PDB entry 9GG7 | X-ray diffraction, 1.24 A resolution | chains A and P of the 4 polymer chains in the assembly

# Chain A
Name: 14-3-3 protein sigma
From: Homo sapiens
Reference sequence: P31947 (1433S_HUMAN); residue numbers follow UniProt; this construct covers 1-231
Sequence (236 residues; numbered -4 to 231; the number before each row is that of its first residue; numbers below 1 keep their minus sign (Gly-4 is residue -4)):
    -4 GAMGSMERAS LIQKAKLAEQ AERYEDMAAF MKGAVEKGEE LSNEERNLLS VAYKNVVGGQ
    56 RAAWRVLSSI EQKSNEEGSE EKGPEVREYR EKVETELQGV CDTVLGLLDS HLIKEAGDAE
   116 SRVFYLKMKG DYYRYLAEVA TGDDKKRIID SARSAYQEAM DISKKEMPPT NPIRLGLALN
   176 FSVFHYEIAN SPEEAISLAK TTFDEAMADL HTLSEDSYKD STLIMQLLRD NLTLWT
Unresolved in the structure: 72, 77
Construct notes: expression tag (-4 to 0); engineered mutation Asn38 (Cys in P31947)
Glycans and other covalent adducts: 4-(3,4-dihydro-2H-quinoxalin-1-ylsulfonyl)benzaldehyde (TW8) linked to Lys122
Residues lining bound ligands: TW8 (4-(3,4-dihydro-2H-quinoxalin-1-ylsulfonyl)benzaldehyde): Asn42, Lys49, Phe119, Pro167, Ile168, Gly171, Asp215, Ile219
UniProt features mapped onto this chain:
  - site (Interaction with phosphoserine on interacting protein): Arg56, Arg129
  - modified residue (Phosphoserine): Ser5, Ser74

# Chain P
Name: Isoform Tau-G of Microtubule-associated protein tau
Reference sequence: P10636 (TAU_HUMAN), isoform P10636-9; residues 318-331 here correspond to UniProt positions 653-666 (UniProt number = residue number + 335)
Sequence (14 residues; numbered 318 to 331; the number before each row is that of its first residue):
   318 VTSKCGSLGN IHHK
Unresolved in the structure: 318-321, 331
Modified / non-standard residues: Ser324 (phosphoserine; SEP)
Residues lining bound ligands: TW8 (4-(3,4-dihydro-2H-quinoxalin-1-ylsulfonyl)benzaldehyde): Leu325, Ile328, His330

# How chain A and chain P interact
Contacting residue pairs (24; chain A residue first):
  Lys49(A) - Gly326(P)  hydrogen bond (side chain-backbone)
  Arg56(A) - Ser324(P)
  Lys122(A) - Leu325(P)
  Arg129(A) - Ser324(P)
  Tyr130(A) - Ser324(P)
  Gly171(A) - Leu325(P)
  Leu174(A) - Gly323(P)
  Leu174(A) - Ser324(P)
  Leu174(A) - Leu325(P)
  Asn175(A) - Ser324(P)
  Asn175(A) - Leu325(P)  hydrogen bond (side chain-backbone)
  Val178(A) - Gly323(P)
  Glu182(A) - Cys322(P)  hydrogen bond
  Leu218(A) - Ile328(P)  hydrophobic
  Leu218(A) - His329(P)
  Ile219(A) - Leu325(P)  hydrophobic
  Ile219(A) - Ile328(P)  hydrophobic
  Leu222(A) - Gly323(P)
  Leu222(A) - Ser324(P)
  Leu222(A) - Ile328(P)  hydrophobic
  Asn226(A) - Cys322(P)
  Asn226(A) - Gly323(P)  hydrogen bond (side chain-backbone)
  Leu229(A) - Cys322(P)
  Trp230(A) - Cys322(P)  hydrophobic
Interface residues without a listed pair, chain P (8 interface residues in all): His330

# Summary
16 residues of chain A face 8 of chain P across their interface; the contacts include 4 hydrogen bonds. Polar
pairs include Lys49(A)-Gly326(P), Asn175(A)-Leu325(P) and Glu182(A)-Cys322(P). Chain P binds compound TW8.
Compound TW8 is covalently linked to Lys122(A).
Chain A is 14-3-3 protein sigma (Homo sapiens) and chain P is Isoform Tau-G of Microtubule-associated protein
tau; the structure, Crystal structure of 14-3-3 sigma dC - C38N in complex with Tau pS324 peptide and covalent
..., was determined by X-ray diffraction.
